PDB entry 6HUC | X-ray diffraction, 3.00 A resolution | chains O and P of the 28 polymer chains in the assembly

[Chain O]
Molecule: Proteasome subunit alpha type-2
Source organism: Saccharomyces cerevisiae (strain ATCC 204508 / S288c)
Notes: EC 3.4.25.1
UniProtKB: P23639 (PSA2_YEAST); numbering as in UniProt (aligned over 1-250)
Chain sequence (250 residues; numbered 1 to 250; the number before each row is that of its first residue):
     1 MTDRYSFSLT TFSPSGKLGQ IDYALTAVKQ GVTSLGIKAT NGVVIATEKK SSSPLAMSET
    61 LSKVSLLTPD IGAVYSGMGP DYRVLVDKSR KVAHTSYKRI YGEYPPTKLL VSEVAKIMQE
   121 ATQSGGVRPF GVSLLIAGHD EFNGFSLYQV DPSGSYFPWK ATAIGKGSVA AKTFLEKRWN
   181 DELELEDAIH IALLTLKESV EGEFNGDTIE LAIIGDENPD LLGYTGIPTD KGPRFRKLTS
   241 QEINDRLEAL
Not modelled in the structure: 220-229
UniProt features mapped onto this chain:
  - cross-link: Lys108 (Glycyl lysine isopeptide (Lys-Gly) (interchain with G-Cter in ubiquitin))

[Chain P]
Molecule: Proteasome subunit alpha type-3
Source organism: Saccharomyces cerevisiae (strain ATCC 204508 / S288c)
Notes: EC 3.4.25.1
UniProtKB: P23638 (PSA3_YEAST); residues 0-257 here correspond to UniProt positions 1-258 (UniProt number = residue number + 1)
Chain sequence (258 residues; row label = number of the first residue in the row; numbering starts at 0):
     0 MGSRRYDSRT TIFSPEGRLY QVEYALESIS HAGTAIGIMA SDGIVLAAER KVTSTLLEQD
    60 TSTEKLYKLN DKIAVAVAGL TADAEILINT ARIHAQNYLK TYNEDIPVEI LVRRLSDIKQ
   120 GYTQHGGLRP FGVSFIYAGY DDRYGYQLYT SNPSGNYTGW KAISVGANTS AAQTLLQMDY
   180 KDDMKVDDAI ELALKTLSKT TDSSALTYDR LEFATIRKGA NDGEVYQKIF KPQEIKDILV
   240 KTGITKKDED EEADEDMK
Not modelled in the structure: 0, 245-257
UniProt features mapped onto this chain:
  - cross-link (Glycyl lysine isopeptide (Lys-Gly)): Lys99 (interchain with G-Cter in ubiquitin), Lys198 (interchain with G-Cter in ubiquitin), Lys230 (interchain with G-Cter in ubiquitin)

[Chain O / chain P interface]
Pairs across the interface (69; chain O residue first):
  Arg4(O) - Ser2(P)
  Tyr5(O) - Ser2(P)
  Tyr5(O) - Tyr5(P)
  Ser6(O) - Gly125(P)
  Ser6(O) - Leu127(P)
  Phe7(O) - Ser2(P)
  Phe7(O) - Tyr5(P)
  Phe7(O) - Asp6(P)
  Phe7(O) - Gly126(P)
  Ser8(O) - Gly126(P)  hydrogen bond (backbone-backbone)
  Ser8(O) - Leu127(P)
  Ser8(O) - Arg128(P)  hydrogen bond (side chain-backbone)
  Thr10(O) - Arg128(P)
  Thr11(O) - Ser7(P)
  Thr11(O) - Thr9(P)
  Thr11(O) - Gln20(P)
  Phe12(O) - Gln20(P)
  Phe12(O) - Tyr23(P)
  Phe12(O) - Ala24(P)  hydrophobic
  Phe12(O) - Ser27(P)
  Phe12(O) - Leu79(P)  hydrophobic
  Phe12(O) - Arg128(P)
  Phe12(O) - Pro129(P)
  Phe12(O) - Gly131(P)
  Ser13(O) - Tyr23(P)
  Pro14(O) - Tyr23(P)  hydrophobic
  Pro14(O) - Glu26(P)
  Ser15(O) - Glu26(P)
  Ser15(O) - His30(P)
  Gly16(O) - Tyr23(P)
  Gly16(O) - Glu26(P)
  Gly16(O) - Ser27(P)  hydrogen bond (backbone-side chain)
  Leu18(O) - Leu79(P)  hydrophobic
  Lys38(O) - Glu57(P)  salt bridge
  Ser112(O) - Glu84(P)  hydrogen bond
  Lys116(O) - Ile85(P)
  Gln119(O) - Ala81(P)
  Gln119(O) - Asp82(P)  hydrogen bond
  Gln119(O) - Ile85(P)
  Gln119(O) - Arg128(P)
  Thr122(O) - Arg128(P)  hydrogen bond (backbone-side chain)
  Gln123(O) - Tyr121(P)
  Gln123(O) - Leu127(P)
  Gln123(O) - Arg128(P)  hydrogen bond (side chain-backbone)
  Gln123(O) - Phe130(P)
  Gly125(O) - Leu127(P)
  Tyr148(O) - Thr60(P)
  Ser153(O) - Ala81(P)
  Gly154(O) - Ala81(P)
  Ser155(O) - Ala81(P)
  Tyr156(O) - Glu84(P)  hydrogen bond
  Phe157(O) - Leu56(P)  hydrophobic
  Pro158(O) - Leu56(P)
  Pro158(O) - Glu57(P)  hydrogen bond (backbone-backbone)
  Pro158(O) - Thr60(P)
  Pro158(O) - Ser61(P)
  Trp159(O) - Ser53(P)
  Trp159(O) - Leu55(P)
  Trp159(O) - Leu56(P)
  Lys160(O) - Thr54(P)  hydrogen bond (side chain-backbone)
  Lys160(O) - Leu55(P)  hydrogen bond (backbone-backbone)
  Lys160(O) - Leu56(P)
  Lys160(O) - Glu57(P)
  Ala161(O) - Leu55(P)
  Leu175(O) - Leu55(P)  hydrophobic
  Glu176(O) - Ser53(P)
  Glu176(O) - Thr54(P)
  Glu176(O) - Leu55(P)
  Trp179(O) - Leu55(P)  hydrophobic
Also at the interface, not in a pair above, chain O (35 interface residues in all): Ser124, Lys172
Also at the interface, not in a pair above, chain P (32 interface residues in all): Thr80

[Overview]
The interface between chain O and chain P involves 35 residues on one side and 32 on the other; the contacts
include 11 hydrogen bonds and 1 salt bridge. Polar contacts include Lys38(O)-Glu57(P), Ser8(O)-Arg128(P) and
Gly16(O)-Ser27(P).
Chain O is Proteasome subunit alpha type-2 and chain P is Proteasome subunit alpha type-3, both from
Saccharomyces cerevisiae (strain ATCC 204508 / S288c); the structure, Yeast 20S proteasome with human beta2c
(S171G) in complex with 18, was determined by X-ray diffraction, deposited together with 6HTB, 6HTC, 6HTD,
6HTP, 6HTR, 6HUB and 30 further entries.
